8T1R - chain A; structure by X-ray diffraction, 2.20 A resolution.

Chain A:
Name: Cleavage and polyadenylation specificity factor subunit 3
From: Homo sapiens
Notes: EC 3.1.27.-
UniProtKB: Q9UKF6 (CPSF3_HUMAN); residue numbers follow UniProt; this construct covers 1-459
Chain sequence (479 residues; row label = number of the first residue in the row; numbers below 1 keep their minus sign (Met-19 is residue -19)):
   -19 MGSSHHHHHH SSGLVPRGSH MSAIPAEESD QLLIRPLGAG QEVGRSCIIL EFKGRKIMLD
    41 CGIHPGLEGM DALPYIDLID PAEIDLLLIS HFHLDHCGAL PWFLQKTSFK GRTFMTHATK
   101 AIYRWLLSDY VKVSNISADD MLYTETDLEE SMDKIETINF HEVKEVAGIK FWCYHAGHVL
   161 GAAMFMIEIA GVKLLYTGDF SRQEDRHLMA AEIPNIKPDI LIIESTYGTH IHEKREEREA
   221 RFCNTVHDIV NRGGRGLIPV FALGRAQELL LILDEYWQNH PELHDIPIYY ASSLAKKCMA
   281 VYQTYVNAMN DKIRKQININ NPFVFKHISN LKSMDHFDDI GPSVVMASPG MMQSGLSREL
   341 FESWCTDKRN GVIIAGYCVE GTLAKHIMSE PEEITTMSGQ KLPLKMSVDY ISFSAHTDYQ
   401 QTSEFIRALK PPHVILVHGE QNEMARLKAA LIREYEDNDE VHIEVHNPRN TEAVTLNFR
Not modelled in the structure: -19 to -7, 0-3, 114-119, 274-303
Differences from the reference sequence: initiating methionine (-19); expression tag (-18 to 0)
Curated features (UniProtKB/Swiss-Prot):
  - active site: His396 (Proton donor)
  - binding site (Zn(2+)): His71, His73, Asp75, His76, His158, Asp179, His418
  - modified residue: Ser2 (N-acetylserine)
  - natural variant: Ile354 (I354T: In NEDMHS; uncertain significance)
  - mutagenesis: His73 (H73A: Inhibits histone 3'-end processing), Asp75 to His76 (Loss of histone 3'-end processing), Asp75 (D75A: Inhibits histone 3'-end processing), His76 (H76A: Inhibits histone 3'-end processing), Ser334 (S334A: Does not inhibit histone 3'-end processing), His396 (H396A: Inhibits histone 3'-end processing)
Metal / ion sites: Fe ion site 1: His71, His73, His158, Asp179 (together with XZC); Fe ion site 2: Asp75, His76, Asp179, His418 (together with XZC)
Residues lining bound ligands: XZC (3-[7,7-bis(oxidanyl)-8-oxa-7-boranuidabicyclo[4.3.0]nona-1,3,5-trien-5-yl]-N-[3-(3-methoxyphenyl)phenyl]propanamide): Val23, Ile43, Pro45, His71, His73, Leu74, Asp75, His76, Tyr110, Val113, His158, Asp179, Phe241, Pro329, Met331, Gln333, Ser334, Tyr357, Val359, His396, His418

In short:
Chain A binds compound XZC. His71, His73, His158 and Asp179 form the Fe ion site 1. Asp75, His76, Asp179 and
His418 form the Fe ion site 2. Curated annotation (UniProt) lists active-site residue His396, 7 Zn2+-binding
residues and 5 mutagenesis sites.
Chain A is Cleavage and polyadenylation specificity factor subunit 3 (Homo sapiens); the structure, Crystal
structure of human CPSF73 catalytic segment in complex with compound 2, was determined by X-ray diffraction
(same publication as 8T1Q).
